8G9X - chains D and G of the 8 polymer chains in the assembly; structure by electron microscopy, 4.46 A resolution (low resolution: residue-level contacts below are approximate; hydrogen-bond / salt-bridge calls are withheld).

== Chain D ==
Name: Envelope glycoprotein gp41
Organism: Human immunodeficiency virus 1
UniProt: Q2N0S6 (Q2N0S6_9HIV1); residues 512-664 here correspond to UniProt positions 509-661 (UniProt number = residue number - 3)
Amino-acid sequence (153 residues; each row starts with the number of its first residue):
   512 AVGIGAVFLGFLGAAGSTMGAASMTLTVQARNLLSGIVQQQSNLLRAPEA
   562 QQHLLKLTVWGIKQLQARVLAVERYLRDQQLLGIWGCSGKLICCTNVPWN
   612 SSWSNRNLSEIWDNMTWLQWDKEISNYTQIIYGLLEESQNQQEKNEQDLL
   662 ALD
Not modelled in the structure: 548-568
Disulfide bonds: Cys598-Cys604
Glycans and other covalent adducts: N-acetylglucosamine (NAG) linked to Asn637
Sequence notes: conflict Pro559 (Ile556 in Q2N0S6), Cys605 (Thr602 in Q2N0S6)

== Chain G ==
Name: Envelope glycoprotein gp120
Organism: Human immunodeficiency virus 1
UniProt: Q2N0S6 (Q2N0S6_9HIV1); the construct lacks a stretch of the UniProt sequence and is renumbered around it, so the offset changes along the chain: 31-141 = UniProt 30-140; 150-185 = UniProt 141-176; 187-309 = UniProt 186-308; 312-321 = UniProt 309-318; 2 more segments
Amino-acid sequence (481 residues; row label = number of the first residue in the row; note: 12 numbers in that range are skipped by the numbering (no residue carries them; nothing is unmodelled there); a row labelled like 185A-185I holds insertion residues (185A, then the next letters in order)):
    31 AENLWVTVYYGVPVWKDAETTLFCASDAKAYETEKHNVWATHACVPTDPN
    81 PQEIHLENVTEEFNMWKNNMVEQMHTDIISLWDQSLKPCVKLTPLCVTLQ
   131 CTNVTNNITDD
   150 MRGELKNCSFNMTTELRDKKQKVYSLFYRLDVVQIN
185A-185I ENQGNRSNN
   187 SNKEYRLINCNTSACTQACPKVSFEPIPIHYCAPAGFAILKCKDKKFNGT
   237 GPCPSVSTVQCTHGIKPVVSTQLLLNGSLAEEEVMIRSENITNNAKNILV
   287 QFNTPVQINCTRPNNNTRKSIRI
   312 GPGQAFYATG
  321A D
   322 IIGDIRQAHCNVSKATWNETLGKVVKQLRKHFGNNTIIRFANSSGGDLEV
   372 TTHSFNCGGEFFYCNTSGLFNSTWISN
   400 TSVQGSNSTGSNDSITLPCRIKQIINMWQRIGQCMYAPPIQGVIRCVSNI
   450 TGLILTRDGGSTNSTTETFRPGGGDMRDNWRSELYKYKVVKIEPLGVAPT
   500 RCKRRVVGRRRRRR
Not modelled in the structure: 185A-185I, 400-410, 506-513
Disulfide bonds: Cys54-Cys74, Cys119-Cys205, Cys126-Cys196, Cys131-Cys157, Cys201-Cys433, Cys218-Cys247, Cys228-Cys239, Cys296-Cys331, Cys378-Cys445, Cys385-Cys418
Glycans and other covalent adducts: N-acetylglucosamine (NAG) linked to Asn88, Asn133, Asn156, Asn160, Asn197, Asn234, Asn262, Asn276, Asn295, Asn301, Asn332, Asn339, Asn355, Asn363, Asn386, Asn392, Asn448
Sequence notes: conflict Cys201 (Ile200 in Q2N0S6), Asn332 (Thr330 in Q2N0S6), Cys433 (Ala430 in Q2N0S6), Cys501 (Ala498 in Q2N0S6), Arg509 (Glu506 in Q2N0S6), Arg510 (Lys507 in Q2N0S6), Arg512 (Ala509 in Q2N0S6), Arg513 (Val510 in Q2N0S6)

== How chain D and chain G interact ==
Pairs across the interface (5; chain D residue first):
  Gln658(D) - Tyr39(G)
  Leu661(D) - Cys501(G)
  Ala662(D) - Arg500(G)
  Asp664(D) - Arg500(G)
  Asp664(D) - Cys501(G)
Also at the interface, not in a pair above, chain G (4 interface residues in all): Lys502

== Overview ==
The chain D/chain G interface involves 4 residues from each chain. Covalently linked N-acetylglucosamine: at
Asn637(D). N-acetylglucosamine is covalently linked to Asn88(G), Asn133(G), Asn156(G), Asn160(G), Asn197(G)
and Asn234(G) and 11 more.
Here chain D is Envelope glycoprotein gp41 and chain G is Envelope glycoprotein gp120, both from Human
immunodeficiency virus 1. Entry 8G9X (Cryo-EM structure of vFP49.02 Fab in complex with HIV-1 Env BG505
DS-SOSIP.664 (conformation 2)) was determined by electron microscopy together with 8FR6, 8G85, 8G9Y and 8GAS
from the same study.
